3OEV - chains B and C of the 28 polymer chains in the assembly; structure by X-ray diffraction, 2.85 A resolution.

# Chain B
Molecule: Proteasome component Y13
Organism: Saccharomyces cerevisiae
Notes: EC 3.4.25.1
UniProtKB: P23638 (PSA4_YEAST); the construct lacks a stretch of the UniProt sequence and is renumbered around it, so the offset changes along the chain: 13-63 = UniProt 11-61; 64-144 = UniProt 63-143; 145-200 = UniProt 145-200; 202-204 = UniProt 201-203; 2 more segments
Amino-acid sequence (235 residues; row label = number of the first residue in the row; note: 1 number in that range is skipped by the numbering (no residue carries it; nothing is unmodelled there); a row labelled like 204A-204B holds insertion residues (204A, then the next letters in order)):
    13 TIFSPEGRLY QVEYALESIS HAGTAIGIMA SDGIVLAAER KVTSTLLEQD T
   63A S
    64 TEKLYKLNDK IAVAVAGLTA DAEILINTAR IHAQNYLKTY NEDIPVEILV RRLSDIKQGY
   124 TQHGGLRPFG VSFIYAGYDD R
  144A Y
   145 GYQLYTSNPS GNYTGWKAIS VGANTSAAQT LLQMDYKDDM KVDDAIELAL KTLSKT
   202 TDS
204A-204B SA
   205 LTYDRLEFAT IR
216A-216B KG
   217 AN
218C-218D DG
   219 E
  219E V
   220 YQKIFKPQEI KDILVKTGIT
UniProt features mapped onto this chain:
  - cross-link (Glycyl lysine isopeptide (Lys-Gly)): Lys101 (interchain with G-Cter in ubiquitin), Lys199 (interchain with G-Cter in ubiquitin), Lys225 (interchain with G-Cter in ubiquitin)

# Chain C
Molecule: Proteasome component PRE6
Organism: Saccharomyces cerevisiae
Notes: EC 3.4.25.1
UniProtKB: P40303 (PSA7_YEAST); the construct lacks a stretch of the UniProt sequence and is renumbered around it, so the offset changes along the chain: 7-62 = UniProt 3-58; 63-143 = UniProt 60-140; 145-180 = UniProt 144-179; 182-203 = UniProt 184-205; 1 more segments
Amino-acid sequence (241 residues; row label = number of the first residue in the row; note: 3 numbers in that range are skipped by the numbering (no residue carries them; nothing is unmodelled there); a row labelled like 180A-180D holds insertion residues (180A, then the next letters in order)):
     7 GYDRALSIFS PDGHIFQVEY ALEAVKRGTC AVGVKGKNCV VLGCERRSTL KLQDTR
   62A I
    63 TPSKVSKIDS HVVLSFSGLN ADSRILIEKA RVEAQSHRLT LEDPVTVEYL TRYVAGVQQR
   123 YTQSGGVRPF GVSTLIAGFD P
  143A R
   144 D
  144B D
   145 EPKLYQTEPS GIYSSWSAQT IGRNSKTVRE FLEKNY
180A-180D DRKE
   182 PPATVEECVK LTVRSLLEVV QT
   206 GAKNIEITVV KPDSDIVALS SEEINQYVTQ IEQEKQEQ
UniProt features mapped onto this chain:
  - modified residue: Thr63 (Phosphothreonine)

# Interface between chain B and chain C
Pairs across the interface (67; chain B residue first):
  Thr13(B) - Leu12(C)
  Thr13(B) - Arg130(C)
  Ile14(B) - Leu12(C)  hydrophobic
  Ile14(B) - Gln23(C)
  Phe15(B) - Gln23(C)
  Phe15(B) - Tyr26(C)  hydrophobic
  Phe15(B) - Ala27(C)  hydrophobic
  Phe15(B) - Arg130(C)
  Phe15(B) - Pro131(C)
  Phe15(B) - Gly133(C)
  Ser16(B) - Tyr26(C)
  Pro17(B) - Tyr26(C)  hydrophobic
  Pro17(B) - Glu29(C)
  Glu18(B) - Glu29(C)
  Glu18(B) - Arg33(C)  hydrogen bond (backbone-side chain)
  Gly19(B) - Tyr26(C)
  Gly19(B) - Glu29(C)
  Gly19(B) - Ala30(C)
  Arg20(B) - Arg33(C)
  Leu21(B) - Leu81(C)  hydrophobic
  Leu21(B) - Arg130(C)
  Met41(B) - Asp60(C)
  Met41(B) - Arg62(C)
  Arg114(B) - Arg86(C)
  Ser117(B) - Arg86(C)  hydrogen bond (backbone-side chain)
  Asp118(B) - Arg86(C)  salt bridge
  Asp118(B) - Ile87(C)
  Gln121(B) - Ala83(C)
  Gln121(B) - Asp84(C)
  Gln121(B) - Ile87(C)
  Thr124(B) - Arg130(C)  hydrogen bond (backbone-side chain)
  Gln125(B) - Tyr123(C)
  Gln125(B) - Val129(C)
  Gln125(B) - Arg130(C)  hydrogen bond (backbone-backbone)
  Gln125(B) - Phe132(C)
  His126(B) - Gly128(C)
  His126(B) - Val129(C)
  Gly127(B) - Tyr8(C)
  Gly127(B) - Gly128(C)  hydrogen bond (backbone-backbone)
  Gly128(B) - Tyr8(C)
  Tyr144A(B) - Arg62(C)  hydrogen bond (backbone-side chain)
  Tyr144A(B) - Ile62A(C)  hydrophobic
  Tyr146(B) - Arg62(C)  hydrogen bond (backbone-side chain)
  Gln147(B) - Ile62A(C)
  Leu148(B) - Ile62A(C)
  Tyr149(B) - Ile62A(C)
  Ser154(B) - Ala83(C)
  Gly155(B) - Ala83(C)
  Gly155(B) - Arg86(C)  hydrogen bond (backbone-side chain)
  Asn156(B) - Asn82(C)
  Asn156(B) - Ala83(C)
  Tyr157(B) - Pro64(C)
  Tyr157(B) - Arg86(C)
  Gly159(B) - Gln59(C)
  Gly159(B) - Asp60(C)  hydrogen bond (backbone-backbone)
  Gly159(B) - Ile62A(C)
  Gly159(B) - Thr63(C)  hydrogen bond (backbone-side chain)
  Trp160(B) - Leu56(C)  hydrophobic
  Trp160(B) - Leu58(C)
  Trp160(B) - Gln59(C)
  Trp160(B) - Asp60(C)
  Lys161(B) - Leu58(C)  hydrogen bond (backbone-backbone)
  Lys161(B) - Gln59(C)
  Ala162(B) - Leu58(C)  hydrophobic
  Gln173(B) - Leu56(C)
  Leu176(B) - Leu58(C)
  Gln177(B) - Leu58(C)
Other interface residues (no listed pair), chain B (38 interface residues in all): Glu110, Thr158, Tyr180

# Overview
38 residues of chain B face 29 of chain C across their interface, with 11 hydrogen bonds and 1 salt bridge.
Among the polar pairs are Asp118(B)-Arg86(C), Glu18(B)-Arg33(C) and Ser117(B)-Arg86(C).
Chain B is Proteasome component Y13 and chain C is Proteasome component PRE6, both from Saccharomyces
cerevisiae; the structure, Structure of yeast 20S open-gate proteasome with Compound 25, was determined by
X-ray diffraction, deposited together with 3SDI, 3SDK and 3OEU.
